Entry 6X8I (X-ray diffraction, 1.50 A resolution); this record covers chains A and C of the 6 polymer chains in the assembly.

[Chain A]
Name: Caspase-3
Organism: Homo sapiens
Notes: EC 3.4.22.56; fragment: p17
UniProtKB: P42574 (CASP3_HUMAN); residue numbers follow UniProt; this construct covers 1-175
Chain sequence (175 residues; numbered 1 to 175; the number before each row is that of its first residue):
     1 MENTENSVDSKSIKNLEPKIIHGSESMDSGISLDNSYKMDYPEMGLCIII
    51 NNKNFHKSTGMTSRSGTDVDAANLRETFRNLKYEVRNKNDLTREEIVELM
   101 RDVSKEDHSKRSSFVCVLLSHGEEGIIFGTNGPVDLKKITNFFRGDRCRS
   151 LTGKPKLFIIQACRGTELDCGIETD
Unresolved in the structure: 1-33, 175
Swiss-Prot annotation at these positions:
  - active site: H121, C163
  - modified residue: M1 (N-acetylmethionine), K11 (N6-acetyllysine), S26 (Phosphoserine), C163 (S-nitrosocysteine)

[Chain C]
Name: Caspase-3
Organism: Homo sapiens
Notes: EC 3.4.22.56; fragment: p12
UniProtKB: P42574 (CASP3_HUMAN); residues 176-277 here = UniProt positions 176-277
Chain sequence (110 residues; numbered 176 to 285; the number before each row is that of its first residue):
   176 SGVDDDMACHKIPVEADFLYAYSTAPGYYSWRNSKDGSWFIQSLCAMLKQ
   226 YADKLEFMHILTRVNRKVATEFESFSFDATFHAKKQIPCIVSMLTKELYF
   276 YHLEHHHHHH
Unresolved in the structure: 176-184, 278-285
Differences from the reference sequence: expression tag (278-285)
Swiss-Prot annotation at these positions:
  - modified residue: R207 (Microbial infection: ADP-riboxanated arginine)

[Interface between chain A and chain C]
Pairs across the interface - 104 pairs, chain A then chain C:
  D34(A) - K271(C)
  N35(A) - K271(C)
  N35(A) - E272(C)  hydrogen bond (backbone-backbone)
  S36(A) - K271(C)
  S36(A) - E272(C)
  S36(A) - Y274(C)
  Y37(A) - D192(C)  hydrogen bond
  Y37(A) - L269(C)
  Y37(A) - T270(C)  hydrogen bond (side chain-backbone)
  Y37(A) - K271(C)
  Y37(A) - E272(C)  hydrogen bond (backbone-backbone)
  M39(A) - L273(C)  hydrophobic
  M39(A) - Y274(C)
  M44(A) - F275(C)  hydrophobic
  R64(A) - R207(C)
  S65(A) - R207(C)  hydrogen bond (backbone-side chain)
  S65(A) - N208(C)
  S65(A) - S209(C)
  G66(A) - N208(C)
  G66(A) - S209(C)
  G66(A) - G212(C)
  V69(A) - K210(C)
  V69(A) - D211(C)
  D70(A) - G212(C)
  D70(A) - S213(C)  hydrogen bond
  D70(A) - I216(C)
  N73(A) - C220(C)
  L74(A) - I216(C)  hydrophobic
  L74(A) - C220(C)  hydrophobic
  T77(A) - C220(C)  hydrogen bond
  T77(A) - L223(C)
  L81(A) - A227(C)  hydrophobic
  Y83(A) - F275(C)
  L119(A) - I216(C)  hydrophobic
  E124(A) - P201(C)
  E124(A) - G202(C)  hydrogen bond (side chain-backbone)
  K137(A) - E190(C)  salt bridge
  T140(A) - F193(C)
  T140(A) - Y195(C)
  F143(A) - F193(C)
  R144(A) - V189(C)
  R144(A) - F193(C)
  G145(A) - V189(C)  hydrogen bond (backbone-backbone)
  D146(A) - V189(C)
  T152(A) - I187(C)
  G153(A) - D192(C)
  K154(A) - D192(C)
  P155(A) - D192(C)
  P155(A) - L273(C)  hydrophobic
  K156(A) - A191(C)
  K156(A) - D192(C)  hydrogen bond (backbone-backbone)
  K156(A) - F193(C)
  K156(A) - L194(C)  hydrogen bond (backbone-backbone)
  L157(A) - L194(C)
  L157(A) - F232(C)  hydrophobic
  L157(A) - L273(C)  hydrophobic
  F158(A) - F193(C)  hydrophobic
  F158(A) - L194(C)  hydrogen bond (backbone-backbone)
  F158(A) - Y195(C)
  F158(A) - A196(C)  hydrogen bond (backbone-backbone)
  I159(A) - A196(C)
  I159(A) - F215(C)  hydrophobic
  I159(A) - I216(C)  hydrophobic
  I159(A) - L219(C)  hydrophobic
  I160(A) - A196(C)  hydrogen bond (backbone-backbone)
  I160(A) - Y197(C)  hydrophobic
  I160(A) - S198(C)  hydrogen bond (backbone-backbone)
  Q161(A) - S198(C)  hydrogen bond
  Q161(A) - S205(C)  hydrogen bond
  Q161(A) - W206(C)
  Q161(A) - S213(C)  hydrogen bond
  Q161(A) - F215(C)
  A162(A) - S198(C)
  A162(A) - T199(C)
  A162(A) - S205(C)
  C163(A) - Y203(C)
  C163(A) - Y204(C)  hydrophobic
  C163(A) - S205(C)  hydrogen bond (side chain-backbone)
  R164(A) - Y197(C)
  R164(A) - T199(C)  hydrogen bond (side chain-backbone)
  R164(A) - A200(C)
  R164(A) - P201(C)
  R164(A) - G202(C)  hydrogen bond (backbone-backbone)
  R164(A) - Y203(C)  hydrogen bond (backbone-backbone)
  R164(A) - C264(C)
  G165(A) - G202(C)
  G165(A) - Y203(C)
  G165(A) - Y204(C)  hydrogen bond (backbone-backbone)
  T166(A) - G202(C)  hydrogen bond (backbone-backbone)
  T166(A) - Y204(C)
  E167(A) - G202(C)  hydrogen bond (backbone-backbone)
  E167(A) - Y203(C)
  E167(A) - Y204(C)  hydrogen bond (backbone-backbone)
  L168(A) - Y203(C)
  L168(A) - Y204(C)  hydrophobic
  L168(A) - W206(C)  hydrophobic
  L168(A) - T255(C)
  L168(A) - F256(C)  hydrophobic
  D169(A) - Y203(C)
  D169(A) - K259(C)
  D169(A) - K260(C)  hydrogen bond (backbone-backbone)
  C170(A) - A258(C)
  C170(A) - K259(C)  hydrogen bond
  G171(A) - K260(C)
Other interface residues (no listed pair), chain A (52 interface residues in all): D40, T62, S63, T67, F78, H121, L136, N141
Other interface residues (no listed pair), chain C (48 interface residues in all): Q217, H277

[Overview]
52 residues of chain A and 48 residues of chain C are in contact, with 28 hydrogen bonds and 1 salt bridge.
Polar contacts include K137(A)-E190(C), Y37(A)-D192(C) and Y37(A)-T270(C). Curated annotation (UniProt) lists
active-site residues H121(A) and C163(A) on chain A.
Chain A is Caspase-3 and chain C is Caspase-3, both from Homo sapiens; the structure, Caspase-3 in complex
with ketomethylene inhibitor reveals tetrahedral adduct, was determined by X-ray diffraction.
